Entry 6GPG (X-ray diffraction, 2.89 A resolution); this record covers chains B and A of the 3 polymer chains in the assembly.

== Chain B ==
Molecule: 14-nt RNA strand
Sequence (14 nucleotides; each row starts with the number of its first residue):
     1 CGACGCUAGC GUCG
Disordered / not traced: 14

== Chain A ==
Molecule: Probable ATP-dependent RNA helicase DDX58
From: Homo sapiens
Notes: EC 3.6.4.13
UniProt: O95786 (DDX58_HUMAN); numbering as in UniProt (aligned over 232-925)
Amino-acid sequence (714 residues; numbered 212 to 925; the number before each row is that of its first residue):
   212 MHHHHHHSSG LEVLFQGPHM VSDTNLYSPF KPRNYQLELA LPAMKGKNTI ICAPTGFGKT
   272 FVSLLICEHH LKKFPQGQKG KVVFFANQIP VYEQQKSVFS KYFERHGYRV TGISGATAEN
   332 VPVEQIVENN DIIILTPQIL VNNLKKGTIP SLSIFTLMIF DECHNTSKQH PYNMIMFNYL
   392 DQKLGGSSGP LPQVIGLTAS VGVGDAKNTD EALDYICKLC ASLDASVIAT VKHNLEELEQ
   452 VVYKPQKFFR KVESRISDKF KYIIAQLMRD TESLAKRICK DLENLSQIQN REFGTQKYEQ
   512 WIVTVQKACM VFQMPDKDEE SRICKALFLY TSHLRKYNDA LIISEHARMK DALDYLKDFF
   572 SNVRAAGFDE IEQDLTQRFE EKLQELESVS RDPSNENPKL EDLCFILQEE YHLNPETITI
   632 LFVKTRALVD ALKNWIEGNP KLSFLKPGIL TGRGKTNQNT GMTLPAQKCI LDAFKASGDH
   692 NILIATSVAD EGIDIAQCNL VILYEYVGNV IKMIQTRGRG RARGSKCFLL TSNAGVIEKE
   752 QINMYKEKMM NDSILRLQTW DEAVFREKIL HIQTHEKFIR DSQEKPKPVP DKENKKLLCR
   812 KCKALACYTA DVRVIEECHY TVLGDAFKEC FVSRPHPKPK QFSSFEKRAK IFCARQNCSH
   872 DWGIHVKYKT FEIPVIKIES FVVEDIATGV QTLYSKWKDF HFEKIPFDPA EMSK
Disordered / not traced: 212-238, 494-500, 664-689, 923-925
Sequence notes: initiating methionine (212); expression tag (213-231); engineered mutation Phe-268 (Cys in O95786)
Ion coordination: Zn2+: Cys-810, Cys-813, Cys-864, Cys-869
Small-molecule neighbours: Mg2+ (MG): Asn-298, Asn-376, His-381
Swiss-Prot annotation at these positions:
  - motif: Asp-372 to His-375 (DECH box)
  - binding site (ATP): Ala-264 to Gly-267, Gly-269 to Thr-271
  - binding site (Zn(2+)): Cys-810, Cys-813, Cys-864, Cys-869
  - modified residue: Asn-495 (Microbial infection: Deamidated asparagine), Asn-549 (Microbial infection: Deamidated asparagine), Thr-770 (Phosphothreonine), Ser-854 (Phosphoserine), Ser-855 (Phosphoserine), Lys-858 (N6-acetyllysine), Lys-909 (N6-acetyllysine)
  - cross-link: Lys-812 (Glycyl lysine isopeptide (Lys-Gly) (interchain with G-Cter in ubiquitin))
  - natural variant: Phe-268 (C268F: In SGMRT2; this construct carries the variant), Glu-373 (E373A: In SGMRT2)
  - mutagenesis: Lys-270 (K270A: No IRF3 signaling activity. Loss of dsRNA-induced ATPase activity. No effect on ds-RNA binding. Changed RIG-I signaling pathway), Asp-372 to His-375 (Loss of dsRNA-induced ATPase activity. No effect on ds-RNA binding. Changed RIG-I signaling pathway), Thr-409 to Ser-411 (Loss of dsRNA-induced ATPase activity. No effect on ds-RNA binding. Changed RIG-I signaling pathway), Asn-495 (N495Q: Complete loss of herpes simplex virus 1 UL37-mediated deamidation; when associated with Q-549), Asn-549 (N549Q: Complete loss of herpes simplex virus 1 UL37-mediated deamidation; when associated with Q-495), Phe-633 to Thr-636 (Loss of dsRNA-induced ATPase activity. Changed RIG-I signaling pathway), Thr-697 to Asp-701 (No effect on dsRNA-induced ATPase activity. Changed RIG-I signaling pathway), Gln-726 to Arg-730 (Loss of dsRNA-induced ATPase activity. Changed RIG-I signaling pathway), Lys-788 (K788R: Decreased polyubiquitination. Loss of function in RIG-I signaling pathway. Decreased ubiquitination and function in RIG-I signaling pathway without effect on RNA-binding ...), Lys-849 (K849R: Decreased ubiquitination and function in RIG-I signaling pathway without effect on RNA-binding; when associated with R-788, R-851, R-888, R-907 and R-909), Lys-851 (K851R: Decreased ubiquitination and function in RIG-I signaling pathway without effect on RNA-binding; when associated with R-788, R-849, R-888, R-907 and R-909), Lys-888 (K888R: Decreased ubiquitination and function in RIG-I signaling pathway without effect on RNA-binding; when associated with R-788, R-849, R-851, R-907 and R-909), 2 further mutagenesis entries in UniProt
Reported in the primary citation:
  - disease-associated variants - C268F, E373A: increased signaling (citing earlier work)
  - catalytic residues: Glu-373 (citing earlier work)
  - mutagenesis - K270A: decreased binding to ATP (citing earlier work)
  - disease-associated variants - C268F: increased binding to hpRNA
  - mutagenesis - C268F/T347A, K270I: abolished signaling
  - mutagenesis - T347A: decreased binding to dsRNA (citing earlier work)
  - mutagenesis - C268F: abolished catalytic activity on dsRNA
  - mutagenesis - E373Q: unchanged binding to MANT-ATP
  - mutagenesis - K270I: decreased binding to ATP
  - disease-associated variants - C268F: decreased binding to ATP
  - mutagenesis - R244A/Q247A/C268F: decreased signaling
  - conformationally variable residues (side-chain flip): Lys-270, Glu-702
  - contacts within the chain: Phe-268/Lys-270, Lys-270/Glu-702 (salt bridge)
  - mutagenesis - C268F/E702A, E702A: increased signaling
  - mutagenesis - V699A: increased signaling (citing earlier work)
  - disease-associated variants - E373A: decreased catalytic activity (citing earlier work)
  - mutagenesis - K270I, E373Q: abolished catalytic activity on ATP

== Chain B / chain A interface ==
Residue-residue contacts (27):
  C1(B) / His-830(A)  hydrogen bond to the sugar
  C1(B) / Phe-853(A)  base contact
  C1(B) / Ile-875(A)  sugar contact
  C1(B) / Val-886(A)  sugar contact
  C1(B) / Ile-887(A)  phosphate contact
  C1(B) / Lys-888(A)  sugar contact
  G2(B) / Cys-829(A)  sugar contact
  G2(B) / His-830(A)  hydrogen bond to the sugar
  G2(B) / Lys-888(A)  phosphate contact
  G2(B) / Lys-907(A)  hydrogen bond to the phosphate
  G2(B) / Trp-908(A)  phosphate contact
  A3(B) / Lys-907(A)  salt bridge to the phosphate
  C4(B) / Gln-380(A)  phosphate contact
  C4(B) / His-381(A)  sugar contact
  C4(B) / Pro-382(A)  sugar contact
  G5(B) / Lys-379(A)  hydrogen bond to the phosphate
  G5(B) / Gln-380(A)  hydrogen bond to the phosphate
  G5(B) / His-381(A)  sugar contact
  C6(B) / Lys-379(A)  salt bridge to the phosphate
  C6(B) / Asn-720(A)  phosphate contact
  C6(B) / Lys-723(A)  sugar contact
  U7(B) / Val-718(A)  phosphate contact
  U7(B) / Asn-720(A)  phosphate contact
  A8(B) / Gln-507(A)  hydrogen bond to the sugar
  A8(B) / Lys-750(A)  salt bridge to the phosphate
  G9(B) / Gln-507(A)  sugar contact
  G9(B) / Gln-511(A)  hydrogen bond to the base
Also at the interface, not in a pair above, chain A (24 interface residues in all): Ser-378, Gly-719, Lys-851, Gly-874, Ile-889

== Overview ==
9 residues of chain B face 24 of chain A across their interface, with 7 hydrogen bonds and 3 salt bridges.
Polar contacts include G9(B)/Gln-511(A), C1(B)/His-830(A) and G2(B)/His-830(A). Chain A binds Mg2+. The paper
reports the catalytic residue Glu-373(A); C268F, E373A and C268F/E702A of chain A, among others, increase
signaling; 11 substitutions were tested in all.
Here chain B is a 14-nt RNA strand and chain A is Probable ATP-dependent RNA helicase DDX58 (Homo sapiens).
Entry 6GPG (Structure of the RIG-I Singleton-Merten syndrome variant C268F) was determined by X-ray
diffraction.
